Entry 5WSC (X-ray diffraction, 2.40 A resolution); this record covers chains A and B of the 4 polymer chains in the assembly.

== Chain A (and B) ==
Name: Pyruvate kinase
From: Mycobacterium tuberculosis (strain ATCC 25618 / H37Rv)
Notes: EC 2.7.1.40; chain B of this document is another copy of the same molecule, construct and numbering; everything in this record applies to it too
UniProt: P9WKE5 (KPYK_MYCTU); residue numbers follow UniProt; this construct covers 1-472
Amino-acid sequence (475 residues; row label = number of the first residue in the row; numbers below 1 keep their minus sign (Gly-2 is residue -2)):
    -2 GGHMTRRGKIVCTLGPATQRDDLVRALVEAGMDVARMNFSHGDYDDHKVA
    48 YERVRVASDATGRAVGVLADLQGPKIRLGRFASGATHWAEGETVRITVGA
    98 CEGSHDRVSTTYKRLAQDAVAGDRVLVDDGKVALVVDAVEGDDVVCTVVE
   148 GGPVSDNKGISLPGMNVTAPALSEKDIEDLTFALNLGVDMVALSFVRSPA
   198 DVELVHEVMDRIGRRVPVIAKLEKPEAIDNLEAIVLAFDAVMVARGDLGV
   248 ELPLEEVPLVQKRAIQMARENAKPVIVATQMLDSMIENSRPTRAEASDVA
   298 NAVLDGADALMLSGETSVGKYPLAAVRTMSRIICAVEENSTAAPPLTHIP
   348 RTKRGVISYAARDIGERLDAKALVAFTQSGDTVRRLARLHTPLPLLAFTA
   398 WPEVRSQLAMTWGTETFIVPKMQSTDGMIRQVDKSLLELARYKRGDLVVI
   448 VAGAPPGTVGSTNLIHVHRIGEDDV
Not modelled in the structure: -2 to 1
Differences from the reference sequence: expression tag (-2 to 0)
Ion coordination: Mg2+: Glu220, Asp244 (together with oxalate ion)
Residues lining bound ligands:
  - adenosine monophosphate (AMP): Arg351, Phe373, Thr374, Gln375, Ser376, Gly377, Asp378, Thr379, Phe395, Thr396, Ala397, Trp398, Val416, Pro417, Lys418, Met419, Met425, Ala449, Gly450, Pro452, Pro453, Gly454, Thr455, Val456, Gly457, Ser458, Thr459
  - 6-O-phosphono-alpha-D-glucopyranose (G6P): Leu233, Glu267, Asn268, Lys270, His345, Pro347, Arg348, Thr349, Gly352, Arg382, Arg385
  - oxalate ion (OXL): Lys218, Glu220, Met239, Ala241, Arg242, Gly243, Asp244, Ala275, Thr276, Met308
Curated features (UniProtKB/Swiss-Prot):
  - binding site (substrate): Arg33, Gly243, Asp244, Thr276
  - binding site (ATP): Asn35 to His38, Arg74, Lys155
  - binding site (K(+)): Asn35, Ser37, Asp67
  - binding site (Mg(2+)): Glu220, Asp244
  - site: Lys218 (Transition state stabilizer)
  - modified residue: Ser37 (Phosphoserine)
What the authors report for this chain:
  - allosteric site: Ala217, Lys218, Ala237 (from molecular simulation)

== Chain A / chain B interface ==
Contacting residue pairs - 58 pairs, chain A then chain B:
  Leu123(A) - Arg287(B)
  Asp126(A) - Arg290(B)
  Gly127(A) - Arg287(B)
  Ala130(A) - Arg287(B)
  Glu147(A) - Ser286(B)
  Glu147(A) - Arg287(B)  salt bridge
  Arg242(A) - Arg290(B)  hydrogen bond (backbone-side chain)
  Arg242(A) - Ala291(B)
  Gly243(A) - Arg290(B)  hydrogen bond (backbone-side chain)
  Gly246(A) - Arg290(B)
  Leu251(A) - Pro288(B)
  Glu252(A) - Arg328(B)
  Glu252(A) - Ile329(B)
  Glu252(A) - Ala332(B)
  Pro255(A) - Ser294(B)
  Pro255(A) - Ala297(B)  hydrophobic
  Leu256(A) - Ala332(B)
  Leu256(A) - Val333(B)  hydrophobic
  Leu256(A) - Asn336(B)
  Lys259(A) - Asn298(B)  hydrogen bond
  Lys259(A) - Leu301(B)
  Thr276(A) - Arg290(B)
  Gln277(A) - Thr289(B)
  Gln277(A) - Arg290(B)  hydrogen bond (side chain-backbone)
  Gln277(A) - Ala291(B)
  Ser286(A) - Glu147(B)  hydrogen bond
  Arg287(A) - Leu123(B)
  Arg287(A) - Gly127(B)
  Arg287(A) - Ala130(B)
  Arg287(A) - Glu147(B)  salt bridge
  Pro288(A) - Leu251(B)
  Thr289(A) - Gln277(B)
  Arg290(A) - Asp126(B)
  Arg290(A) - Arg242(B)  hydrogen bond (side chain-backbone)
  Arg290(A) - Gly243(B)  hydrogen bond (side chain-backbone)
  Arg290(A) - Gly246(B)
  Arg290(A) - Val247(B)
  Arg290(A) - Thr276(B)
  Arg290(A) - Gln277(B)  hydrogen bond (backbone-side chain)
  Ala291(A) - Arg242(B)
  Ala291(A) - Gln277(B)
  Ala291(A) - Met278(B)
  Ala291(A) - Ala291(B)
  Ala291(A) - Glu292(B)
  Ala291(A) - Asp295(B)
  Glu292(A) - Ala291(B)
  Ser294(A) - Pro255(B)
  Ser294(A) - Asp295(B)  hydrogen bond
  Asp295(A) - Ala291(B)
  Asp295(A) - Ser294(B)  hydrogen bond
  Ala297(A) - Pro255(B)  hydrophobic
  Asn298(A) - Lys259(B)  hydrogen bond
  Asn298(A) - Asn298(B)
  Leu301(A) - Lys259(B)
  Arg328(A) - Glu252(B)
  Ile329(A) - Glu252(B)
  Ala332(A) - Glu252(B)
  Asn336(A) - Leu256(B)
Other interface residues (no listed pair), chain A (36 interface residues in all): Arg121, Val247, Met278, Asp280, Ala293
Other interface residues (no listed pair), chain B (36 interface residues in all): Asp280, Ala293

== In short ==
The chain A/chain B interface involves 36 residues from each chain; the contacts include 11 hydrogen bonds and
2 salt bridges. Among the polar pairs are Glu147(A)-Arg287(B), Arg242(A)-Arg290(B) and Gly243(A)-Arg290(B).
Chain A binds adenosine monophosphate, 6-O-phosphono-alpha-D-glucopyranose and oxalate ion. The paper reports
an allosteric site at Ala217(A), Lys218(A) and Ala237(A).
Both chains are Pyruvate kinase (Mycobacterium tuberculosis (strain ATCC 25618 / H37Rv)). Entry 5WSC (Crystal
of pyruvate kinase (PYK) from Mycobacterium tuberculosis in complex with Oxalate, soaked with allosteric
activators ...) was determined by X-ray diffraction, deposited together with 5WRP, 5WS8, 5WS9, 5WSA and 5WSB.
